Entry 4ARL (X-ray diffraction, 2.00 A resolution); this record covers chain A.

# Chain A
Protein: Pesticin
Organism: Yersinia pestis
UniProt: Q57159 (Q57159_YERPE); residues 1-357 here = UniProt positions 1-357
Chain sequence (359 residues; each row starts with the number of its first residue):
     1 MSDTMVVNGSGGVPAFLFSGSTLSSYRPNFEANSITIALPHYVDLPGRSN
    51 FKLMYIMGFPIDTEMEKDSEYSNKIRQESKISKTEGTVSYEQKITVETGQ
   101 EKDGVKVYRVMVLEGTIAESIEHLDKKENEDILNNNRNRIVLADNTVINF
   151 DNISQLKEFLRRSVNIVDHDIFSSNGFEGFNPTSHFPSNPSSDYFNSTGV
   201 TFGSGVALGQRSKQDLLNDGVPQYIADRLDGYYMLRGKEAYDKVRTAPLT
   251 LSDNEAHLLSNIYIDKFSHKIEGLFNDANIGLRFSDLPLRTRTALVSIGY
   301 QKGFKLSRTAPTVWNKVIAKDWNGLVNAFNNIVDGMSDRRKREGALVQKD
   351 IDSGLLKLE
Disordered / not traced: 1-12, 30-34
Sequence notes: expression tag (358-359); engineered mutation Ala207 (Asp in Q57159)
Reported in the primary citation:
  - catalytic residues: Glu178, Thr201

# In short
From the paper: catalytic residues Glu178 and Thr201.
Chain A is Pesticin (Yersinia pestis); the structure, Structure of the inactive pesticin D207A mutant, was
determined by X-ray diffraction together with 4ARJ, 4ARQ, 4AQN, 4ARM and 4ARP from the same study.
